PDB entry 7C3I | X-ray diffraction, 2.30 A resolution | chains A and B

== Chain A (and B) ==
Molecule: L-lysine oxidase
Organism: Hypocrea rufa
Notes: EC 1.4.3.14; chain B of this document is another copy of the same molecule, construct and numbering; everything in this record applies to it too
UniProtKB: A0A0J9X1X3 (A0A0J9X1X3_HYPRU); residue numbers follow UniProt; this construct covers 1-540
Chain sequence (540 residues; numbered 1 to 540; the number before each row is that of its first residue):
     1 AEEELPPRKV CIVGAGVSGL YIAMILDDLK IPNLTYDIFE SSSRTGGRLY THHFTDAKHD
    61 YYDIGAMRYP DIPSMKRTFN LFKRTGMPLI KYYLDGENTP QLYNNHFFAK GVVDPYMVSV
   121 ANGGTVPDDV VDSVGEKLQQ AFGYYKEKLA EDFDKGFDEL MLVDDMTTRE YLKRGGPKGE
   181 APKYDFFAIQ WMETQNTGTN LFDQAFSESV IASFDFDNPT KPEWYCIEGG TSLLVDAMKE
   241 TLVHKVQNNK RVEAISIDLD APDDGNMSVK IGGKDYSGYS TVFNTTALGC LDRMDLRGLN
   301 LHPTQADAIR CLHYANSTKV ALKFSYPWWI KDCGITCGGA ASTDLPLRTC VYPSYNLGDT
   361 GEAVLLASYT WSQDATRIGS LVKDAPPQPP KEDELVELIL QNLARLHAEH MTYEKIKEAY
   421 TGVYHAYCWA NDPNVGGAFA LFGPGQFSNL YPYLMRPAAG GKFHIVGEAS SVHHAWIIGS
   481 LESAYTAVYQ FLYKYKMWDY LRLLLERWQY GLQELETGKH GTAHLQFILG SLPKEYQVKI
Disordered / not traced: 1-3, 389-390, 510-540
Construct notes: engineered mutation Ala212 (Asp in A0A0J9X1X3), Ala315 (Asp in A0A0J9X1X3)
Ligand contacts: FAD (flavin-adenine dinucleotide): Val13, Gly14, Ala15, Gly16, Val17, Ser18, Gly19, Phe39, Glu40, Ser41, Ser42, Gly46, Gly47, Arg48, Leu49, Ile64, Gly65, Ala66, Met67, Arg68, Tyr69, Lys250, Arg251, Val252, Thr285, Thr286, Cys290, Met294, Ser317, Lys319, Tyr369, Trp429, Asn434, Ala438, Phe439, Gly467, Glu468, Ala475, Trp476, Ile477, Ser480
From the paper describing this entry:
  - conformationally variable residues (side-chain flip): Trp371
  - mutagenesis - M67A: decreased catalytic activity on l-lysine

== Chain A / chain B interface ==
Pairs across the interface - 111 pairs, chain A then chain B:
  Asn104(A) with Pro303(B)
  Asn105(A) with Arg297(B)
  Gly123(A) with His302(B), hydrogen bond (backbone-side chain)
  Thr125(A) with Thr304(B), hydrogen bond; Tyr453(B)
  Asp165(A) with Lys173(B), salt bridge; Arg174(B), salt bridge
  Met166(A) with Arg174(B)
  Glu170(A) with Glu170(B); Lys173(B), salt bridge; Arg174(B), salt bridge
  Lys173(A) with Asp165(B), salt bridge; Glu170(B), salt bridge
  Arg174(A) with Asp165(B), salt bridge; Glu170(B), salt bridge; Arg174(B)
  Phe186(A) with Pro444(B); Gly445(B); Gln446(B); Asn449(B); Leu450(B), hydrophobic
  Phe187(A) with Thr304(B); Asn449(B); Tyr453(B), hydrophobic
  Gln190(A) with Cys311(B), hydrogen bond
  Thr194(A) with Arg310(B), hydrogen bond
  Thr199(A) with Arg310(B), hydrogen bond; Cys311(B)
  Asn200(A) with Cys311(B), hydrogen bond (side chain-backbone); His313(B), hydrogen bond; Gln446(B)
  Asp203(A) with Pro444(B)
  Arg251(A) with Glu394(B), salt bridge
  Lys270(A) with Gln401(B)
  Gly289(A) with Arg377(B)
  Asp292(A) with Pro346(B)
  Arg293(A) with Leu381(B); Glu394(B), salt bridge; Leu398(B)
  Asp295(A) with Arg405(B)
  Arg297(A) with Asn105(B); Arg405(B)
  His302(A) with Gly123(B), hydrogen bond (side chain-backbone)
  Pro303(A) with Asn104(B); Gly124(B)
  Thr304(A) with Thr125(B), hydrogen bond; Phe187(B)
  Ile309(A) with Arg377(B), hydrogen bond (backbone-side chain)
  Arg310(A) with Thr194(B), hydrogen bond; Thr199(B), hydrogen bond; Asp344(B); Arg348(B); Gln373(B), hydrogen bond (backbone-side chain); Arg377(B), hydrogen bond (backbone-side chain)
  Cys311(A) with Gln190(B), hydrogen bond; Thr199(B); Asn200(B), hydrogen bond (backbone-side chain); Gln373(B)
  Leu312(A) with Gln373(B), hydrogen bond (backbone-side chain); Arg377(B)
  His313(A) with Asn200(B), hydrogen bond; Gln373(B)
  Tyr314(A) with Gln373(B), hydrogen bond (backbone-side chain); Arg377(B)
  Asp344(A) with Arg310(B)
  Pro346(A) with Asp292(B)
  Arg348(A) with Arg310(B)
  Gln373(A) with Arg310(B), hydrogen bond (side chain-backbone); Cys311(B); Leu312(B), hydrogen bond (side chain-backbone); His313(B); Tyr314(B), hydrogen bond (side chain-backbone)
  Thr376(A) with Ala430(B)
  Arg377(A) with Gly289(B); Arg293(B); Ile309(B), hydrogen bond (side chain-backbone); Arg310(B), hydrogen bond (side chain-backbone); Leu312(B); Tyr314(B)
  Ser380(A) with Arg293(B); Ala430(B); Asn431(B); Asp432(B); Pro433(B)
  Leu381(A) with Arg293(B); Pro433(B), hydrophobic
  Lys383(A) with Asn431(B), hydrogen bond (side chain-backbone); Pro433(B)
  Glu394(A) with Arg251(B), salt bridge; Arg293(B), salt bridge
  Leu398(A) with Arg293(B)
  Gln401(A) with Glu253(B)
  Arg405(A) with Asp295(B), salt bridge; Arg297(B)
  Ala430(A) with Thr376(B); Ser380(B)
  Asn431(A) with Ser380(B); Lys383(B), hydrogen bond (backbone-side chain); Asn431(B)
  Pro433(A) with Ser380(B); Leu381(B), hydrophobic; Lys383(B)
  Pro444(A) with Phe186(B); Asp203(B)
  Gly445(A) with Phe186(B)
  Gln446(A) with Asn200(B)
  Asn449(A) with Phe186(B); Phe187(B)
  Leu450(A) with Phe186(B), hydrophobic
  Tyr453(A) with Thr125(B); Phe187(B), hydrophobic
Other interface residues (no listed pair), chain A (65 interface residues in all): Met117, Val118, Gly124, Arg169, Glu253, Leu288, Met294, Asp374, Glu397, Asp432, Gly436
Other interface residues (no listed pair), chain B (64 interface residues in all): Met117, Val118, Met166, Arg169, Leu288, Asp374, Asp384, Glu397, Gly436

== In short ==
The interface between chain A and chain B involves 65 residues on one side and 64 on the other; the contacts
include 26 hydrogen bonds and 13 salt bridges. Polar contacts include Asp165(A)-Lys173(B), Asp165(A)-Arg174(B)
and Glu170(A)-Lys173(B). From the paper: M67A of chain A reduces catalytic activity on l-lysine;
conformational variability at Trp371(A).
Both chains are L-lysine oxidase (Hypocrea rufa). Entry 7C3I (Structure of L-lysine oxidase D212A/D315A) was
determined by X-ray diffraction, deposited together with 7C3H, 7C3J and 7C3L.
